PDB entry 1Y4V | X-ray diffraction, 1.84 A resolution | chains A and C of the 4 polymer chains in the assembly

[Chain A (and C)]
Name: Hemoglobin alpha chain
From: Homo sapiens
Notes: chain C of this document is another copy of the same molecule, construct and numbering; everything in this record applies to it too
Reference sequence: P69905 (HBA_HUMAN); residues 1-141 here = UniProt positions 1-141
Chain sequence (141 residues; each row starts with the number of its first residue):
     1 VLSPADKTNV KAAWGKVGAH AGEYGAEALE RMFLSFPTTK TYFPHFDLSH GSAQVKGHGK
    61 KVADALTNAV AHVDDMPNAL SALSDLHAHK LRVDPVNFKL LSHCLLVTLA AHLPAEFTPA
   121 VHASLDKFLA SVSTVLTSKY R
Bound ions: heme Fe near His87 (its only coordinating residue here)
Ligand contacts: heme (HEM): Met32, Thr39, Tyr42, Phe43, His45, Phe46, His58, Lys61, Val62, Ala65, Leu66, Leu83, Leu86, His87, Leu91, Val93, Asn97, Phe98, Leu101, Val132, Ser133, Leu136
Curated features (UniProtKB/Swiss-Prot):
  - site: Lys61 (Not glycated)
  - natural variant: Asp6 (A6D: In J-Toronto; this construct carries the variant), Ala13 (A13D: In J-Paris 1/J-Aljezur), Glu27 (A27E: In Shenyang; this construct carries the variant), Lys61 (K61N: In Zambia; deletion: In Clinic), Asp64 (A64D: In Pontoise; this construct carries the variant), Asp75 (D75A: In Lille; D75G: In Chapel Hill; D75N: In G-Pest), Ala111 (A111D: In Petah Tikva)

[Chain A / chain C interface]
Residue-residue contacts (4; chain A residue first):
  Asp126(A) - Arg141(C)  salt bridge
  Lys127(A) - Arg141(C)  hydrogen bond (side chain-backbone)
  Arg141(A) - Asp126(C)  salt bridge
  Arg141(A) - Lys127(C)  hydrogen bond (backbone-side chain)
Other interface residues (no listed pair), chain A (4 interface residues in all): Ala130
Other interface residues (no listed pair), chain C (4 interface residues in all): Ala130

[Summary]
Chain A and chain C each contribute 4 residues to their interface; the contacts include 2 hydrogen bonds and 2
salt bridges. Polar contacts include Asp126(A)-Arg141(C) and Lys127(A)-Arg141(C). Ligands of chain A: heme.
Chain A and chain C are both Hemoglobin alpha chain (Homo sapiens); the structure, T-To-T(High) quaternary
transitions in human hemoglobin: betaC93A deoxy low-salt (1 test set), was determined by X-ray diffraction
(same publication as 1XXT, 1XY0, 1XZ5, 1XZ7, 1XZU, 1XZV and 45 further entries).
